Entry 5LXG (X-ray diffraction, 2.73 A resolution); this record covers chains H and L of the 3 polymer chains in the assembly.

[Chain H]
Protein: V region heavy chain
Organism: Mus musculus
Amino-acid sequence (119 residues; row label = number of the first residue in the row):
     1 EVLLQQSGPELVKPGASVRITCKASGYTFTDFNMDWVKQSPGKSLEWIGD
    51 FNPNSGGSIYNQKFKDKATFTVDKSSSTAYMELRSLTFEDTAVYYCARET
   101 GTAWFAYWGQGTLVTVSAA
Cystine bridges: Cys22-Cys96

[Chain L]
Protein: V region light chain
Organism: Mus musculus
Amino-acid sequence (107 residues; each row starts with the number of its first residue):
     1 DIQMTQSPASLSASVGETVTITCRASGNIHNFLAWYQQKQGKSPQVLVYN
    51 AKTLADGVPSRFSGSGSGTQYSLKINSLQPEDFGSYYCQQFWSTPYTFGG
   101 GTKLEIN
Cystine bridges: Cys23-Cys88

[Interface between chain H and chain L]
Residue-residue contacts (33; chain H residue first):
  Gln39(H) - Gln38(L)  hydrogen bond
  Gln39(H) - Tyr87(L)  hydrogen bond
  Lys43(H) - Tyr87(L)
  Ser44(H) - Tyr87(L)
  Ser44(H) - Gly99(L)  hydrogen bond (side chain-backbone)
  Ser44(H) - Gly100(L)
  Leu45(H) - Tyr87(L)  hydrophobic
  Leu45(H) - Phe98(L)
  Trp47(H) - Thr94(L)
  Trp47(H) - Pro95(L)  hydrophobic
  Trp47(H) - Tyr96(L)
  Ile59(H) - Thr94(L)
  Asn61(H) - Pro95(L)
  Tyr95(H) - Gln38(L)  hydrogen bond
  Tyr95(H) - Lys42(L)
  Tyr95(H) - Ser43(L)
  Thr102(H) - Phe32(L)
  Thr102(H) - Phe91(L)
  Ala103(H) - Gln89(L)
  Ala103(H) - Phe91(L)
  Ala103(H) - Tyr96(L)  hydrophobic
  Trp104(H) - Tyr36(L)
  Trp104(H) - Tyr49(L)  hydrophobic
  Trp104(H) - Gln89(L)
  Trp104(H) - Phe91(L)  hydrophobic
  Phe105(H) - Tyr36(L)  hydrogen bond (backbone-side chain)
  Phe105(H) - Val46(L)
  Phe105(H) - Gln89(L)
  Phe105(H) - Phe98(L)  hydrophobic
  Ala106(H) - Val46(L)  hydrophobic
  Trp108(H) - Tyr36(L)  hydrophobic
  Trp108(H) - Pro44(L)  hydrogen bond (side chain-backbone)
  Gly109(H) - Ser43(L)
Interface residues without a listed pair, chain H (20 interface residues in all): Asp35, Val37, Glu46, Asp50, Gln110
Interface residues without a listed pair, chain L (19 interface residues in all): Ala34, Gln45

[Summary]
Chain H and chain L form an interface of 20 and 19 residues respectively, with 6 hydrogen bonds. Polar pairs
include Gln39(H)-Gln38(L), Gln39(H)-Tyr87(L) and Ser44(H)-Gly99(L).
Here chain H is V region heavy chain and chain L is V region light chain, both from Mus musculus. Entry 5LXG
(Revised crystal structure of the human adiponectin receptor 1 in an open conformation) was determined by
X-ray diffraction (same publication as 5LWY, 5LX9 and 5LXA).
